PDB entry 4BKX | X-ray diffraction, 3.00 A resolution | chains A and B

[Chain A]
Molecule: Metastasis-associated protein MTA1
Organism: Homo sapiens
Notes: fragment: elm2-sant
UniProt: Q13330 (MTA1_HUMAN); residue numbers follow UniProt; this construct covers 162-335
Chain sequence (176 residues; numbered 160 to 335; the number before each row is that of its first residue):
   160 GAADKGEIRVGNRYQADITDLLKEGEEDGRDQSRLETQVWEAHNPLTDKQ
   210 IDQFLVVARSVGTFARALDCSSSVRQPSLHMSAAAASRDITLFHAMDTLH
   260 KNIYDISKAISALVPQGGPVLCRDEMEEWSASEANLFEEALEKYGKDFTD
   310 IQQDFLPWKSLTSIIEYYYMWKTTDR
Unresolved in the structure: 160-164, 229-236, 334-335
Differences from the reference sequence: expression tag (160-161)
UniProt features mapped onto this chain:
  - cross-link: Lys-182 (Glycyl lysine isopeptide (Lys-Gly) (interchain with G-Cter in ubiquitin))
  - mutagenesis: Lys-182 (K182A: Reduced ubiquitination. Significant reduction in ubiquitination; when associated with A-626)
Reported in the primary citation:
  - specificity-determining residues: Glu-325 (proposed by the authors, not directly observed)
  - mutagenesis - Y327A/Y328A/K331A: abolished catalytic activity

[Chain B]
Molecule: Histone deacetylase 1
Organism: Homo sapiens
Notes: EC 3.5.1.98
UniProt: Q13547 (HDAC1_HUMAN); residue numbers follow UniProt; this construct covers 1-482
Chain sequence (482 residues; row label = number of the first residue in the row):
     1 MAQTQGTRRKVCYYYDGDVGNYYYGQGHPMKPHRIRMTHNLLLNYGLYRK
    51 MEIYRPHKANAEEMTKYHSDDYIKFLRSIRPDNMSEYSKQMQRFNVGEDC
   101 PVFDGLFEFCQLSTGGSVASAVKLNKQQTDIAVNWAGGLHHAKKSEASGF
   151 CYVNDIVLAILELLKYHQRVLYIDIDIHHGDGVEEAFYTTDRVMTVSFHK
   201 YGEYFPGTGDLRDIGAGKGKYYAVNYPLRDGIDDESYEAIFKPVMSKVME
   251 MFQPSAVVLQCGSDSLSGDRLGCFNLTIKGHAKCVEFVKSFNLPMLMLGG
   301 GGYTIRNVARCWTYETAVALDTEIPNELPYNDYFEYFGPDFKLHISPSNM
   351 TNQNTNEYLEKIKQRLFENLRMLPHAPGVQMQAIPEDAIPEESGDEDEDD
   401 PDKRISICSSDKRIACEEEFSDSEEEGEGGRKNSSNFKKAKRVKTEDEKE
   451 KDPEEKKEVTEEEKTKEEKPEAKGVKEEVKLA
Unresolved in the structure: 1-7, 377-482
Bound ions: K+ site 1: Asp-174, Asp-176, His-178, Ser-197, Phe-198; Zn2+: Asp-176, His-178, Asp-264 (together with acetate ion); K+ site 2: Phe-187, Val-193, Tyr-222
UniProt features mapped onto this chain:
  - active site: His-141
  - binding site (1D-myo-inositol 1,4,5,6-tetrakisphosphate): Gly-27, Lys-31, Arg-270
  - binding site (Zn(2+)): Asp-176, His-178, Asp-264
  - modified residue: Lys-74 (N6-acetyllysine), Lys-220 (N6-acetyllysine), Cys-261 (S-nitrosocysteine), Cys-273 (S-nitrosocysteine), Ser-393 (Phosphoserine), Ser-406 (Phosphoserine), Ser-409 (Phosphoserine), Ser-421 (Phosphoserine), Ser-423 (Phosphoserine), Lys-432 (N6-methylated lysine)
  - cross-link (Glycyl lysine isopeptide (Lys-Gly)): Lys-74 (interchain with G-Cter in SUMO2), Lys-438 (interchain with G-Cter in SUMO2), Lys-444 (interchain with G-Cter in SUMO), Lys-456 (interchain with G-Cter in SUMO2), Lys-457 (interchain with G-Cter in SUMO2), Lys-473 (interchain with G-Cter in SUMO2), Lys-476 (interchain with G-Cter in SUMO), Lys-480 (interchain with G-Cter in SUMO2)
  - mutagenesis: Ala-136 to Gly-138 (Impaired protein deacetylase activity without affecting the protein decrotonylase activity), His-141 (H141A: Abolishes histone deacetylase and decrotonylase activities), Phe-287 (F287Y: Abolishes interaction with CHFR; when associated with I-297), Met-297 (M297I: Abolishes interaction with CHFR; when associated with Y-287), Glu-391 to Ala-482 (Strongly decreases deacetylase activity, and disrupts interaction with NuRD and SIN3 complexes), Ser-421 (S421A: Strongly decreases deacetylase activity, and disrupts interaction with NuRD and SIN3 complexes; S421D/E: Slightly decreases deacetylase activity), Ser-423 (S423A: Strongly decreases deacetylase activity, and disrupts interaction with NuRD and SIN3 complexes; S423D/E: Decreases deacetylase activity), Glu-424 to Glu-426 (Abolished histone deacetylase and decrotonylase activities), Glu-424 (E424A: Slightly decreases deacetylase activity, no effect on interaction with NuRD and SIN3 complexes), Glu-425 (E425A: No effect on deacetylase activity, no effect on interaction with NuRD and SIN3 complexes), Glu-426 (E426A: Decreases deacetylase activity, and disrupts interaction with NuRD and SIN3 complexes)
Reported in the primary citation:
  - specificity-determining residues: Gly-17
  - contacts within the chain: Tyr-15/His-39 (pi stacking)
  - mutagenesis - R270A/R306P: abolished catalytic activity

[Chain A / chain B interface]
Contacting residue pairs (109):
  Gly-165(A) with Pro-206(B); Gly-207(B); Thr-208(B)
  Glu-166(A) with Thr-208(B)
  Ile-167(A) with Glu-184(B); Glu-185(B); Tyr-188(B); Thr-208(B)
  Arg-168(A) with Glu-185(B)
  Val-169(A) with Thr-189(B)
  Asn-171(A) with Lys-144(B), hydrogen bond (backbone-side chain)
  Arg-172(A) with Lys-144(B)
  Tyr-173(A) with Tyr-67(B); Glu-185(B); Ala-186(B)
  Gln-174(A) with Lys-144(B), hydrogen bond (backbone-side chain); Glu-185(B), hydrogen bond (side chain-backbone); Ala-186(B); Tyr-188(B); Thr-189(B)
  Ala-175(A) with Tyr-67(B), hydrophobic; Ala-186(B), hydrogen bond (backbone-backbone)
  Asp-176(A) with Leu-161(B)
  Ile-177(A) with Thr-190(B)
  Thr-178(A) with Leu-161(B), hydrogen bond (side chain-backbone); Leu-164(B); Lys-165(B); Arg-192(B), hydrogen bond (backbone-side chain)
  Asp-179(A) with Leu-164(B)
  Leu-180(A) with Leu-164(B); Lys-165(B); Gln-168(B); Arg-192(B)
  Leu-181(A) with Lys-165(B), hydrogen bond (backbone-backbone); Tyr-166(B), hydrophobic
  Glu-186(A) with Tyr-166(B), hydrogen bond
  Asp-187(A) with Lys-165(B), hydrogen bond (backbone-side chain); Tyr-166(B), hydrogen bond
  Arg-189(A) with Glu-63(B), salt bridge; Lys-66(B); Val-122(B); Glu-162(B), salt bridge
  Gln-191(A) with Lys-126(B); Gln-128(B), hydrogen bond
  Ser-192(A) with His-57(B), hydrogen bond (backbone-side chain)
  Arg-193(A) with His-57(B)
  Leu-194(A) with Pro-56(B); His-57(B), hydrogen bond (backbone-backbone); Ala-119(B)
  Glu-195(A) with Tyr-14(B), hydrogen bond; Tyr-54(B); Arg-55(B); His-57(B); Lys-123(B), salt bridge
  Thr-196(A) with Tyr-54(B); Arg-55(B), hydrogen bond (backbone-backbone); His-57(B), hydrogen bond
  Gln-197(A) with Glu-52(B); Ile-53(B); Tyr-54(B)
  Val-198(A) with Tyr-48(B); Ile-53(B), hydrogen bond (backbone-backbone)
  Trp-199(A) with Tyr-48(B); Arg-49(B), hydrogen bond (side chain-backbone); Met-51(B); Glu-52(B); Ile-53(B), hydrogen bond (backbone-backbone)
  Glu-200(A) with Glu-52(B)
  Ala-201(A) with Lys-50(B); Met-51(B); Glu-52(B), hydrogen bond (backbone-side chain)
  His-202(A) with Lys-10(B); Glu-52(B), salt bridge
  Asp-207(A) with Arg-49(B), hydrogen bond (backbone-side chain)
  Ile-210(A) with Arg-49(B)
  Asp-211(A) with Arg-49(B), salt bridge
  Arg-247(A) with Asp-332(B), salt bridge
  Asp-248(A) with Asn-40(B), hydrogen bond; Asn-44(B), hydrogen bond; Asn-331(B); Asp-332(B), hydrogen bond (backbone-side chain)
  Leu-251(A) with Leu-43(B), hydrophobic; Asn-44(B)
  Phe-252(A) with His-39(B); Asn-40(B); Leu-43(B), hydrophobic; Tyr-48(B), hydrophobic
  Met-255(A) with Tyr-48(B), hydrophobic
  Asp-256(A) with Tyr-48(B)
  Tyr-303(A) with Gln-26(B)
  Lys-305(A) with Tyr-23(B), hydrogen bond (backbone-side chain); Gln-26(B)
  Asp-306(A) with Gln-26(B)
  Phe-307(A) with Tyr-23(B), hydrophobic
  Leu-320(A) with Asp-104(B)
  Thr-321(A) with Asn-21(B)
  Ile-324(A) with Asn-21(B); Tyr-23(B), hydrophobic
  Glu-325(A) with Asn-21(B), hydrogen bond; Arg-36(B), salt bridge
  Tyr-328(A) with His-33(B); Tyr-333(B); Tyr-336(B), hydrogen bond (backbone-side chain)
  Met-329(A) with Arg-36(B); Tyr-333(B)
  Lys-331(A) with Tyr-336(B)
  Thr-332(A) with Asp-332(B); Glu-335(B); Tyr-336(B)
Other interface residues (no listed pair), chain A (55 interface residues in all): Ile-249, Asp-283, Gly-304
Other interface residues (no listed pair), chain B (60 interface residues in all): Gly-20, Lys-31, Val-118, Ser-145, Val-157, His-167, Asp-181, Asp-213
Interface features reported in the paper:
  - pairs named by the authors: Glu-325(A)/Arg-36(B) (salt bridge)
  - interface residues, chain A: Trp-199(A), Phe-252(A), Met-255(A)

[Overview]
55 residues of chain A and 60 residues of chain B are in contact; the contacts include 27 hydrogen bonds and 7
salt bridges. Polar contacts include Arg-189(A)/Glu-63(B), Arg-189(A)/Glu-162(B) and Glu-195(A)/Lys-123(B).
The authors report a salt bridge between Glu-325(A) and Arg-36(B). From the paper: Y327A/Y328A/K331A of chain
A abolish catalytic activity; interface residues Trp-199(A), Phe-252(A) and Met-255(A).
Chain A is Metastasis-associated protein MTA1 and chain B is Histone deacetylase 1, both from Homo sapiens;
the structure, The structure of HDAC1 in complex with the dimeric ELM2-SANT domain of MTA1 from the NuRD ...,
was determined by X-ray diffraction.
